Entry 7DHD (X-ray diffraction, 1.71 A resolution); this record covers chain A.

Chain A:
Name: Protein-tyrosine-phosphatase
From: Vibrio vulnificus
Notes: EC 3.1.3.48
UniProt: E5F0S0 (E5F0S0_VIBVL); residues 2-146 here = UniProt positions 2-146
Chain sequence (149 residues; each row starts with the number of its first residue; numbers below 1 keep their minus sign (Gly-2 is residue -2)):
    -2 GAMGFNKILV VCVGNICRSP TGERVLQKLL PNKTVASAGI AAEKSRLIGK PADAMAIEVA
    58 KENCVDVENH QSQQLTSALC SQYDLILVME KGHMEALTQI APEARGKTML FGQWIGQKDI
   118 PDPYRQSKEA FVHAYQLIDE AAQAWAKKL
Disordered / not traced: -2
Differences from the reference sequence: expression tag (-2 to 1)
From the paper describing this entry:
  - catalytic residues: Cys9, Arg15, Asp119 (proposed by the authors, not directly observed)
  - mutagenesis - E40A/K41A/S42A/R43A, E40W/K41DEL/S42DEL/R43DEL, E40DEL/K41DEL/S42DEL/R43DEL: decreased catalytic activity

Overview:
The paper reports catalytic residues Cys9, Arg15 and Asp119; E40A/K41A/S42A/R43A, E40W/K41DEL/S42DEL/R43DEL
and E40DEL/K41DEL/S42DEL/R43DEL reduce catalytic activity.
Chain A is Protein-tyrosine-phosphatase (Vibrio vulnificus); the structure, Vibrio vulnificus Wzb, was
determined by X-ray diffraction, deposited together with 7DHE and 7DHF.
